6L8Q - chains C and D of the 4 polymer chains in the assembly; structure by X-ray diffraction, 3.10 A resolution.

[Chain C]
Name: Dipeptidyl peptidase 4
Organism: Myotis davidii
UniProtKB: L5LQ33 (L5LQ33_MYODS); residues 37-761 here correspond to UniProt positions 24-748 (UniProt number = residue number - 13)
Chain sequence (731 residues; numbered 37 to 767; the number before each row is that of its first residue):
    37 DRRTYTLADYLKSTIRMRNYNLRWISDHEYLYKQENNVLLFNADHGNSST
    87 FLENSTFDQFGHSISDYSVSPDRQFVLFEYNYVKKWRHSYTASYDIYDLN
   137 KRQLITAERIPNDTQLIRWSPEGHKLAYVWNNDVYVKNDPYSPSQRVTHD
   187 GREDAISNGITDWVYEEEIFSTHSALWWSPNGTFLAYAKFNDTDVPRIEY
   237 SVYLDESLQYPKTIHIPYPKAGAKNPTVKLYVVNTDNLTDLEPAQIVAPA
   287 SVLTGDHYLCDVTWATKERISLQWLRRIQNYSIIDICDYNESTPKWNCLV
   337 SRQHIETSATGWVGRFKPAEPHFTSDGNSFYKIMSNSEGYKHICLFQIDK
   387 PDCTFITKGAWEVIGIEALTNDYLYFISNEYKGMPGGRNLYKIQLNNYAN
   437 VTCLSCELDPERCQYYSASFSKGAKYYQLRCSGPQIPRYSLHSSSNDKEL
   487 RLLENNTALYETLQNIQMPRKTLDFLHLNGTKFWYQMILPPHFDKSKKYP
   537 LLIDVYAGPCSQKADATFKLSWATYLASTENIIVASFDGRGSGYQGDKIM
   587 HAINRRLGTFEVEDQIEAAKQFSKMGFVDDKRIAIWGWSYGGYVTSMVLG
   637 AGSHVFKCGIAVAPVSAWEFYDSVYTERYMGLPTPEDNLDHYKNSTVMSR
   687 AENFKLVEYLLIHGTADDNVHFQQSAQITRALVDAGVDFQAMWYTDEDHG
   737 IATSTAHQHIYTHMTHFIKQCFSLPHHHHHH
Not modelled in the structure: 37, 762-767
Sequence notes: expression tag (762-767)
Disulfide bonds: Cys323-Cys334, Cys380-Cys389, Cys439-Cys442, Cys449-Cys467, Cys644-Cys757
Glycans and other covalent adducts: N-acetylglucosamine (NAG) linked to Asn83, Asn90, Asn217, Asn316, Asn491; glycan linked to Asn227
Reported in the primary citation:
  - post-translational modification sites: Asn83, Asn90, Asn217, Asn227, Asn316, Asn491
  - mutagenesis - P330G (3.84 +/- 0.26 uM), P330G/K331R (40-fold): increased binding to Spike glycoprotein (chain D)
  - specificity-determining residues: Thr290

[Chain D]
Name: Spike glycoprotein
Organism: Middle East respiratory syndrome-related coronavirus
UniProtKB: A0A0A0Q7F3 (A0A0A0Q7F3_9BETC); residues 367-606 here = UniProt positions 367-606
Chain sequence (246 residues; row label = number of the first residue in the row):
   367 EAKPSGSVVEQAEGVECDFSPLLSGTPPQVYNFKRLVFTNCNYNLTKLLS
   417 LFSVNDFTCSQISPAAIASNCYSSLILDYFSYPLSMKSDLSVSSAGPISQ
   467 FNYKQSFSNPTCLILATVPHNLTTITKPLKYSYINKCSRLLSDDRTEVPQ
   517 LVNANQYSPCVSIVPSTVWEDGDYYRKQLSPLEGGGWLVASGSTVAMTEQ
   567 LQMGFGITVQYGTDTNSVCPKLEFANDTKIASQLGNCVEYHHHHHH
Not modelled in the structure: 367-380, 589-612
Sequence notes: expression tag (607-612)
Disulfide bonds: Cys383-Cys407, Cys425-Cys478, Cys437-Cys585, Cys503-Cys526
Glycans and other covalent adducts: N-acetylglucosamine (NAG) linked to Asn410

[Interface between chain C and chain D]
Pairs across the interface - 32 pairs, chain C then chain D:
  Lys265(C) with Asp537(D); Gly538(D)
  Tyr267(C) with Asp537(D), hydrogen bond
  Gln281(C) with Asn501(D); Gly538(D)
  Val283(C) with Asn501(D); Lys502(D); Ser557(D)
  Ala284(C) with Lys502(D), hydrogen bond (backbone-side chain)
  Pro285(C) with Lys502(D)
  Ala286(C) with Ser504(D); Glu513(D)
  Ser287(C) with Leu506(D)
  Leu289(C) with Tyr540(D); Arg542(D); Val555(D), hydrophobic
  Thr290(C) with Leu506(D); Arg542(D), hydrogen bond (backbone-side chain); Trp553(D)
  Gly291(C) with Tyr540(D), hydrogen bond (backbone-side chain); Arg542(D)
  Asp292(C) with Tyr540(D)
  His293(C) with Tyr540(D)
  Arg312(C) with Asp510(D), salt bridge
  Tyr317(C) with Asp510(D), hydrogen bond (side chain-backbone); Arg511(D)
  Thr329(C) with Ala461(D)
  Lys331(C) with Pro463(D); Gln466(D), hydrogen bond
  Val336(C) with Glu513(D)
  Gln339(C) with Glu513(D), hydrogen bond
  Ile341(C) with Arg511(D)
Interface residues without a listed pair, chain D (21 interface residues in all): Gly462, Pro515, Asp539, Ser559
From the paper, about this interface:
  - hot spots on chain C (mutagenesis) - T290I (>50-fold): increased binding to Spike glycoprotein (chain D)
  - hot spots on chain C (mutagenesis) - K331R: unchanged binding to Spike glycoprotein (chain D)
  - hot spots on chain C (mutagenesis) - V283T (58.5 +/- 6.09 uM): decreased binding to Spike glycoprotein (chain D)

[Overview]
Chain C and chain D form an interface of 20 and 21 residues respectively, with 7 hydrogen bonds and 1 salt
bridge. Polar pairs include Arg312(C)-Asp510(D), Tyr267(C)-Asp537(D) and Ala284(C)-Lys502(D). The paper
reports that P330G, P330G/K331R and T290I of chain C increase binding to Spike glycoprotein (chain D); the
specificity determinant Thr290(C); 5 substitutions were tested in all.
Here chain C is Dipeptidyl peptidase 4 (Myotis davidii) and chain D is Spike glycoprotein (Middle East
respiratory syndrome-related coronavirus). Entry 6L8Q (Complex structure of bat CD26 and MERS-RBD) was
determined by X-ray diffraction.
